Entry 7R2K (electron microscopy, 3.30 A resolution); this record covers chains O and U of the 24 polymer chains in the assembly.

[Chain O]
Name: Cas7a
Source organism: Pyrococcus furiosus DSM 3638
UniProtKB: Q8U333 (Q8U333_PYRFU); residues 1-336 here = UniProt positions 1-336
Amino-acid sequence (336 residues; numbered 1 to 336; the number before each row is that of its first residue):
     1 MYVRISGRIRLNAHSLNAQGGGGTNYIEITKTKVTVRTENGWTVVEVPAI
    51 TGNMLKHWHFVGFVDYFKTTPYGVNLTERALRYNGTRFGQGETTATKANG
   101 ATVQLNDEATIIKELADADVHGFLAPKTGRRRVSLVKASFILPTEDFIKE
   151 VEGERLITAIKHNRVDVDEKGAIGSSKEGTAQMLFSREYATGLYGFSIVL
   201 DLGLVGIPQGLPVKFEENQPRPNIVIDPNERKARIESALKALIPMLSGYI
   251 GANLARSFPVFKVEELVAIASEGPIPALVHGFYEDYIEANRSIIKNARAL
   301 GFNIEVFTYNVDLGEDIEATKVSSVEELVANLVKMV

[Chain U]
Molecule: crRNA
Source organism: Escherichia coli
Sequence (57 nucleotides; each row starts with the number of its first residue):
     1 AUUGAAAGUUGUAGUAUGCGGUCCUUGCGGCUGAGAGCACUUCAGGAGUU
    51 GCCCGCG

[Chain O / chain U interface]
Pairs across the interface (46):
  Asn-17(O) / G33(U)  hydrogen bond to the phosphate
  Asn-17(O) / A34(U)  phosphate contact
  Ala-18(O) / A34(U)  phosphate contact
  Gln-19(O) / G33(U)  base contact
  Gly-20(O) / G33(U)  sugar contact
  Gly-22(O) / G33(U)  base contact
  Asn-53(O) / C31(U)  hydrogen bond to the sugar
  Asn-53(O) / U32(U)  sugar contact
  Asn-53(O) / G33(U)  phosphate contact
  Met-54(O) / U32(U)  phosphate contact
  Met-54(O) / G33(U)  phosphate contact
  Lys-56(O) / C31(U)  salt bridge to the phosphate
  His-57(O) / U32(U)  base contact
  Tyr-83(O) / U32(U)  base contact
  Gly-85(O) / C31(U)  sugar contact
  Gly-85(O) / U32(U)  phosphate contact
  Thr-86(O) / U32(U)  hydrogen bond to the phosphate
  Arg-87(O) / G30(U)  sugar contact
  Arg-87(O) / C31(U)  salt bridge to the phosphate
  His-121(O) / G30(U)  sugar contact
  Phe-123(O) / G29(U)  sugar contact
  Phe-123(O) / G30(U)  sugar contact
  Leu-124(O) / G29(U)  base contact
  Leu-124(O) / G30(U)  sugar contact
  Arg-131(O) / C28(U)  hydrogen bond to the base
  Arg-131(O) / G29(U)  hydrogen bond to the base
  Arg-132(O) / G29(U)  hydrogen bond to the sugar
  Ser-134(O) / G30(U)  hydrogen bond to the phosphate
  Lys-161(O) / A39(U)  base contact
  His-162(O) / A39(U)  phosphate contact
  Asn-163(O) / C38(U)  sugar contact
  Asn-163(O) / A39(U)  hydrogen bond to the phosphate
  Arg-164(O) / A36(U)  base contact
  Arg-164(O) / G37(U)  hydrogen bond to the sugar
  Arg-164(O) / C38(U)  phosphate contact
  Val-165(O) / C38(U)  hydrogen bond to the phosphate
  Val-165(O) / C40(U)  base contact
  Met-183(O) / G37(U)  base contact
  Leu-184(O) / A39(U)  base contact
  Phe-185(O) / G37(U)  stacking on the base
  Ala-252(O) / A34(U)  phosphate contact
  Ala-252(O) / G35(U)  phosphate contact
  Asn-253(O) / G35(U)  hydrogen bond to the phosphate
  Ala-255(O) / A36(U)  phosphate contact
  Arg-256(O) / A36(U)  salt bridge to the phosphate
  Arg-256(O) / G37(U)  salt bridge to the phosphate
Interface residues without a listed pair, chain O (38 interface residues in all): Thr-51, Phe-88, Gln-90, Gly-122, Val-133, Asp-166, Leu-254

[Overview]
The interface between chain O and chain U involves 38 residues on one side and 13 on the other; the contacts
include 11 hydrogen bonds, 4 salt bridges and 1 aromatic stacking contact. Polar pairs include
Arg-131(O)/C28(U), Arg-131(O)/G29(U) and Asn-53(O)/C31(U).
Here chain O is Cas7a (Pyrococcus furiosus DSM 3638) and chain U is crRNA (Escherichia coli). Entry 7R2K
(elongated Cascade complex from type I-A CRISPR-Cas system) was determined by electron microscopy.
